Entry 8DBU (electron microscopy, 3.40 A resolution); this record covers chains B and D of the 22 polymer chains in the assembly.

[Chain B]
Name: ATP synthase subunit alpha
Source organism: Escherichia coli
Notes: EC 7.1.2.2
Reference sequence: A0A7U9G3U3 (A0A7U9G3U3_ECOLX); residue numbers follow UniProt; this construct covers 1-513
Sequence (513 residues; row label = number of the first residue in the row):
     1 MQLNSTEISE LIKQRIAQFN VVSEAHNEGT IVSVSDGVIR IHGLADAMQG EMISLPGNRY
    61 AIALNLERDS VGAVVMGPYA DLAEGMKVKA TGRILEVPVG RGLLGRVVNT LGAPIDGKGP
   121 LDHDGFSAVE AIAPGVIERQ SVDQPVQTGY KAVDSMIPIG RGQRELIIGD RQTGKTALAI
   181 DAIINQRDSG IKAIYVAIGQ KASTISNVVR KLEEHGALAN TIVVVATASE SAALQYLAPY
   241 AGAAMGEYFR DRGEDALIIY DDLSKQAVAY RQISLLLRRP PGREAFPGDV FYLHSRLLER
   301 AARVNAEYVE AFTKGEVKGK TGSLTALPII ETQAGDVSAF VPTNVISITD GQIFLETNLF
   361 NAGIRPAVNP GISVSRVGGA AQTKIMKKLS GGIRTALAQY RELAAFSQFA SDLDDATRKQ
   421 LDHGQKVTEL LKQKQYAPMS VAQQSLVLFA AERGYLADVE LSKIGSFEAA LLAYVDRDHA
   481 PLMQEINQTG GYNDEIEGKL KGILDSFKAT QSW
Construct notes: conflict Ala-47 (Cys in A0A7U9G3U3), Ala-90 (Cys in A0A7U9G3U3), Ala-193 (Cys in A0A7U9G3U3), Ala-243 (Cys in A0A7U9G3U3)

[Chain D]
Name: ATP synthase subunit beta
Source organism: Escherichia coli
Notes: EC 7.1.2.2
Reference sequence: A0A192CEZ8 (A0A192CEZ8_ECOLX); residues 0-459 here correspond to UniProt positions 1-460 (UniProt number = residue number + 1)
Sequence (460 residues; each row starts with the number of its first residue; numbering starts at 0):
     0 MATGKIVQVI GAVVDVEFPQ DAVPRVYDAL EVQNGNERLV LEVQQQLGGG IVRTIAMGSS
    60 DGLRRGLDVK DLEHPIEVPV GKATLGRIMN VLGEPVDMKG EIGEEERWAI HRAAPSYEEL
   120 SNSQELLETG IKVIDLMAPF AKGGKVGLFG GAGVGKTVNM MELIRNIAIE HSGYSVFAGV
   180 GERTREGNDF YHEMTDSNVI DKVSLVYGQM NEPPGNRLRV ALTGLTMAEK FRDEGRDVLL
   240 FVDNIYRYTL AGTEVSALLG RMPSAVGYQP TLAEEMGVLQ ERITSTKTGS ITSVQAVYVP
   300 ADDLTDPSPA TTFAHLDATV VLSRQIASLG IYPAVDPLDS TSRQLDPLVV GQEHYDTARG
   360 VQSILQRYQE LKDIIAILGM DELSEEDKLV VARARKIQRF LSQPFFVAEV FTGSPGKYVS
   420 LKDTIRGFKG IMEGEYDHLP EQAFYMVGSI EEAVEKAKKL
Disordered / not traced: 0-1
Construct notes: conflict Ala-137 (Cys138 in A0A192CEZ8)

[Chain B / chain D interface]
Contacting residue pairs (60):
  Val-32(B) / Leu-46(D)
  Val-32(B) / Gly-47(D)
  Ser-33(B) / Gln-45(D)
  Val-34(B) / Gln-44(D)
  Val-34(B) / Gln-45(D)  hydrogen bond (backbone-backbone)
  Ser-35(B) / Gln-44(D)
  Asp-36(B) / Gln-44(D)
  Asp-36(B) / Arg-260(D)  salt bridge
  Tyr-79(B) / Tyr-26(D)  hydrogen bond
  Ala-80(B) / Val-25(D)
  Asp-81(B) / Arg-24(D)  salt bridge
  Ala-83(B) / Gln-45(D)
  Glu-84(B) / Gln-45(D)  hydrogen bond (backbone-side chain)
  Glu-84(B) / Leu-46(D)
  Glu-84(B) / Gly-47(D)
  Glu-84(B) / Gly-48(D)  hydrogen bond (side chain-backbone)
  Glu-84(B) / Gly-49(D)  hydrogen bond (side chain-backbone)
  Ile-115(B) / Tyr-116(D)
  Arg-171(B) / Phe-312(D)
  Arg-171(B) / Asp-338(D)  salt bridge
  Gln-172(B) / Thr-318(D)
  Lys-201(B) / Glu-280(D)
  Lys-201(B) / Ala-313(D)
  Lys-201(B) / His-314(D)
  Lys-201(B) / Asp-316(D)  salt bridge
  Ala-202(B) / Leu-119(D)  hydrophobic
  Ala-202(B) / Glu-280(D)  hydrogen bond (backbone-side chain)
  Ser-203(B) / Leu-119(D)
  Ser-206(B) / Tyr-116(D)
  Asn-207(B) / Asn-121(D)  hydrogen bond
  Val-209(B) / Tyr-116(D)
  Arg-210(B) / Asn-121(D)
  Arg-210(B) / Gln-123(D)
  Ala-228(B) / Gly-276(D)
  Ala-228(B) / His-314(D)
  Ser-229(B) / Glu-280(D)
  Ser-231(B) / Glu-273(D)
  Arg-271(B) / Ser-263(D)  hydrogen bond
  Gln-272(B) / Pro-269(D)
  Gln-272(B) / Thr-270(D)
  Gln-272(B) / Glu-273(D)  hydrogen bond
  Leu-275(B) / Pro-262(D)
  Leu-275(B) / Ser-263(D)
  Leu-275(B) / Pro-269(D)  hydrophobic
  Arg-278(B) / Gly-259(D)  hydrogen bond (side chain-backbone)
  Arg-278(B) / Met-261(D)
  Pro-281(B) / Met-261(D)
  Ala-285(B) / Ala-264(D)
  Gln-333(B) / Ala-309(D)
  Asn-361(B) / Leu-337(D)  hydrogen bond (side chain-backbone)
  Asn-361(B) / Gln-361(D)  hydrogen bond
  Asn-361(B) / Ser-362(D)
  Asn-361(B) / Gln-365(D)
  Ala-362(B) / Ser-362(D)
  Ala-362(B) / Gln-365(D)
  Gly-363(B) / Arg-358(D)  hydrogen bond (backbone-side chain)
  Arg-365(B) / Tyr-354(D)
  Arg-365(B) / Arg-358(D)
  Arg-365(B) / Gln-361(D)  hydrogen bond
  Phe-409(B) / Ile-373(D)  hydrophobic
Other interface residues (no listed pair), chain B (49 interface residues in all): Val-107, Asp-116, Gly-117, Ile-205, Lys-211, Thr-227, Glu-230, Ala-232, Val-268, Leu-276, Arg-279, Ala-334, Asn-358, Phe-360
Other interface residues (no listed pair), chain D (48 interface residues in all): Val-22, Ala-113, Glu-117, Ala-272, Val-277, Thr-304, Leu-315, Thr-340, Leu-347, Leu-377

[Overview]
49 residues of chain B face 48 of chain D across their interface, with 14 hydrogen bonds and 4 salt bridges.
Polar contacts include Asp-36(B)/Arg-260(D), Asp-81(B)/Arg-24(D) and Arg-171(B)/Asp-338(D).
Here chain B is ATP synthase subunit alpha and chain D is ATP synthase subunit beta, both from Escherichia
coli. Entry 8DBU (E. coli ATP synthase imaged in 10mM MgATP State2 "down" Fo classified) was determined by
electron microscopy (same publication as 8DBP, 8DBQ, 8DBR, 8DBS, 8DBT, 8DBV and 8DBW).
